PDB entry 4Y99 | X-ray diffraction, 2.00 A resolution | chains B and C of the 3 polymer chains in the assembly

[Chain B]
Molecule: Troponin T, cardiac muscle
From: Homo sapiens
Reference sequence: P45379 (TNNT2_HUMAN); residues 183-288 here correspond to UniProt positions 193-298 (UniProt number = residue number + 10)
Sequence (106 residues; each row starts with the number of its first residue):
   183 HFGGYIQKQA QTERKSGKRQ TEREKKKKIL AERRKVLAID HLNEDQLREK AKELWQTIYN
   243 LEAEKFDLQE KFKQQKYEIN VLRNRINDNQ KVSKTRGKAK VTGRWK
Unresolved in the structure: 183-198, 273-288
Construct notes: conflict T239 (Ser249 in P45379)
Swiss-Prot annotation at these positions:
  - modified residue: T194 (Phosphothreonine), S198 (Phosphoserine), T203 (Phosphothreonine), T284 (Phosphothreonine)

[Chain C]
Molecule: Troponin I, cardiac muscle
From: Homo sapiens
Reference sequence: P19429 (TNNI3_HUMAN); numbering as in UniProt (aligned over 1-210)
Sequence (210 residues; row label = number of the first residue in the row):
     1 MADGSSDAAR EPRPAPAPIR RRSSNYRAYA TEPHAKKKSK ISASRKLQLK TLLLQIAKQE
    61 LEREAEERRG EKGRALSTRA QPLELAGLGF AELQDLARQL HARVDKVDEE RYDIEAKVTK
   121 NITEIADLTQ KIFDLRGKFK RPTLRRVRIS ADAMMQALLG ARAKESLDLR AHLKQVKKED
   181 TEKENREVGD WRKNIDALSG MEGRKKKFES
Unresolved in the structure: 1-30, 138-147, 167-210
Construct notes: engineered mutation A80 (Cys in P19429), A97 (Cys in P19429)
Swiss-Prot annotation at these positions:
  - region: T129 to I149 (Involved in binding TNC and actin)
  - modified residue: A2 (N-acetylalanine), S5 (Phosphoserine), S6 (Phosphoserine), S23 (Phosphoserine), S24 (Phosphoserine), Y26 (Phosphotyrosine), T31 (Phosphothreonine), S42 (Phosphoserine), S44 (Phosphoserine), T51 (Phosphothreonine), S77 (Phosphoserine), T78 (Phosphothreonine), T129 (Phosphothreonine), T143 (Phosphothreonine), S150 (Phosphoserine), S166 (Phosphoserine), T181 (Phosphothreonine), S199 (Phosphoserine)

[How chain B and chain C interact]
Contacting residue pairs (91):
  E204(B) with K120(C), salt bridge
  K208(B) with E109(C), salt bridge; Y112(C); D113(C), salt bridge
  I211(B) with Y112(C), hydrophobic
  L212(B) with D108(C); E109(C); Y112(C), hydrophobic
  R215(B) with D108(C), salt bridge; R111(C)
  R216(B) with D105(C), salt bridge
  K217(B) with H101(C), hydrogen bond (backbone-side chain)
  L219(B) with A97(C); R98(C); H101(C)
  I221(B) with Q94(C); R98(C)
  L224(B) with F90(C)
  E226(B) with G89(C); F90(C), hydrogen bond (side chain-backbone); L93(C)
  L229(B) with F90(C), hydrophobic; L93(C), hydrophobic; Q94(C)
  R230(B) with L85(C); L93(C)
  A233(B) with L83(C); L96(C), hydrophobic; L100(C)
  K234(B) with L83(C); L85(C)
  L236(B) with A97(C); L100(C), hydrophobic; V104(C)
  W237(B) with A80(C); Q81(C), hydrogen bond (side chain-backbone); P82(C); L83(C), hydrophobic
  T239(B) with V104(C)
  I240(B) with L100(C); R103(C); V104(C), hydrophobic
  Y241(B) with L76(C)
  L243(B) with V104(C); V107(C), hydrophobic; D108(C); R111(C)
  E244(B) with L76(C); R79(C); R103(C), salt bridge; V107(C)
  A245(B) with K72(C); L76(C)
  E246(B) with R111(C)
  K247(B) with E110(C), salt bridge; I114(C)
  F248(B) with E71(C); K72(C); A75(C), hydrophobic; R79(C)
  D249(B) with K72(C), salt bridge
  L250(B) with R111(C); I114(C), hydrophobic; V118(C)
  Q251(B) with R79(C), hydrogen bond; I114(C)
  E252(B) with R68(C), salt bridge
  K253(B) with V118(C)
  F254(B) with I114(C), hydrophobic; K117(C); N121(C)
  Q257(B) with V118(C), hydrogen bond (side chain-backbone); N121(C), hydrogen bond; I122(C); I125(C)
  K258(B) with N121(C), hydrogen bond
  E260(B) with I125(C)
  I261(B) with N121(C); E124(C); I125(C), hydrophobic
  L264(B) with L128(C), hydrophobic; I132(C), hydrophobic
  R265(B) with E124(C), salt bridge
  R267(B) with I132(C)
  I268(B) with L128(C), hydrophobic; K131(C); I132(C); L135(C)
  N271(B) with I132(C); R136(C), hydrogen bond
  Q272(B) with L135(C)
Interface residues without a listed pair, chain B (45 interface residues in all): K207, D222, N225
Interface residues without a listed pair, chain C (46 interface residues in all): L88, E115, T129

[In short]
45 residues of chain B and 46 residues of chain C are in contact, with 8 hydrogen bonds and 10 salt bridges.
Polar contacts include E204(B)-K120(C), K208(B)-E109(C) and K208(B)-D113(C).
Here chain B is Troponin T, cardiac muscle and chain C is Troponin I, cardiac muscle, both from Homo sapiens.
Entry 4Y99 (Core domain of human cardiac troponin) was determined by X-ray diffraction.
